Entry 2XZS (X-ray diffraction, 2.00 A resolution); this record covers chain A.

# Chain A
Protein: Death associated kinase 1
Organism: Homo sapiens
Notes: EC 2.7.11.1; fragment: kinase catalytic domain, residues 1-312
UniProt: P53355 (DAPK1_HUMAN); numbering as in UniProt (aligned over 2-312)
Sequence (312 residues; row label = number of the first residue in the row):
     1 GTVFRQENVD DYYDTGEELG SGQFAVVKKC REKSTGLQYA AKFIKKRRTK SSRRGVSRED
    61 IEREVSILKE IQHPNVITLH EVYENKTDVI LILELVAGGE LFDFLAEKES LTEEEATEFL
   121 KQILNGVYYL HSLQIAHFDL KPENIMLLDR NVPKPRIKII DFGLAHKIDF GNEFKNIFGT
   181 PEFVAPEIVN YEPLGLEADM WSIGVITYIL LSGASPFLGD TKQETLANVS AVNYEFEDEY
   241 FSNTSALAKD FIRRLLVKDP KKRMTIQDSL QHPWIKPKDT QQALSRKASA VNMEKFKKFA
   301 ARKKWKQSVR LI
Not modelled in the structure: 1-3, 48-50, 303-307
Differences from the reference sequence: expression tag (1)
Bound ions: Mg2+: Asn144, Asp161
Curated features (UniProtKB/Swiss-Prot):
  - region: Asn292 to Ala301 (Autoinhibitory domain)
  - active site: Asp139 (Proton acceptor)
  - binding site (ATP): Leu19 to Val27, Lys42, Glu94 to Val96, Glu100, Asp161
  - modified residue (Phosphoserine): Ser289, Ser308
From the paper describing this entry:
  - post-translational modification sites: Ser289, Ser308 (citing earlier work)

# In short
Asn144 and Asp161 form the Mg2+ site. UniProt lists active-site residue Asp139 and 15 ATP-binding residues.
From the paper: modification sites Ser289 and Ser308.
Chain A is Death associated kinase 1 (Homo sapiens); the structure, Death associated protein kinase 1 residues
1-312, was determined by X-ray diffraction together with 2A2A and 1YRP from the same study.
